Entry 3H6I (X-ray diffraction, 2.43 A resolution); this record covers chains A and H of the 28 polymer chains in the assembly.

== Chain A ==
Name: Proteasome (Alpha subunit) PrcA
Organism: Mycobacterium tuberculosis
Notes: EC 3.4.25.1
UniProtKB: O33244 (O33244_MYCTU); residue numbers follow UniProt; this construct covers 1-248
Chain sequence (248 residues; numbered 1 to 248; the number before each row is that of its first residue):
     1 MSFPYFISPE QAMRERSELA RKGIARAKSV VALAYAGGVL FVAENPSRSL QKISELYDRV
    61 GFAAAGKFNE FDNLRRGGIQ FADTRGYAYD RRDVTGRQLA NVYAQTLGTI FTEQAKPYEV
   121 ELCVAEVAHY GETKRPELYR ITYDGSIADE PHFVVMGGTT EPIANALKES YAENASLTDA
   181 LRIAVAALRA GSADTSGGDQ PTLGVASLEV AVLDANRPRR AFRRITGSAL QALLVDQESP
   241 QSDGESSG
Disordered / not traced: 1-7, 192-202, 235-248
Small-molecule neighbours: dimethylformamide (DMF): Asn-73, Leu-74, Gly-77, Gly-78, Val-102, Tyr-103, Thr-106

== Chain H ==
Name: Proteasome (Beta subunit) PrcB
Organism: Mycobacterium tuberculosis
Notes: EC 3.4.25.1
UniProtKB: O33245 (O33245_MYCTU); residues 302-534 here correspond to UniProt positions 59-291 (UniProt number = residue number - 243)
Chain sequence (240 residues; numbered 301 to 540; the number before each row is that of its first residue):
   301 XTIVALKYPG GVVMAGDRRS TQGNMISGRD VRKVYITDDY TATGIAGTAA VAVEFARLYA
   361 VELEHYEKLE GVPLTFAGKI NRLAIMVRGN LAAAMQGLLA LPLLAGYDIH ASDPQSAGRI
   421 VSFDAAGGWN IEEEGYQAVG SGSLFAKSSM KKLYSQVTDG DSGLRVAVEA LYDAADDDSA
   481 TGGPDLVRGI FPTAVIIDAD GAVDVPESRI AELARAIIES RSGADTFGSD GGEKHHHHHH
Disordered / not traced: 392-400, 523-540
Sequence notes: insertion (301); expression tag (535-540)
Modified positions: OZT ((4S,5R)-5-methyl-2-oxo-1,3-oxazolidine-4-carboxylic acid) at position 301
Small-molecule neighbours:
  - dimethylformamide (DMF), molecule 1: Tyr-335, Ile-336, Val-353, Ala-356, Arg-357, Ala-360
  - dimethylformamide (DMF), molecule 2: Tyr-335, Ala-349, Ala-350, Val-353
  - dimethylformamide (DMF), molecule 3: Ala-360, Val-361, Glu-364
  - dimethylformamide (DMF), molecule 4: Ala-377, Asn-381, Trp-429
  - dimethylformamide (DMF), molecule 5: Trp-429, Asn-430, Ile-431
  - dimethylformamide (DMF), molecule 6: Tyr-472, Ala-475, Asp-476, Gly-483
  - dimethylformamide (DMF), molecule 7: Leu-486, Val-487, Arg-488, Gly-489

== How chain A and chain H interact ==
Pairs across the interface (20):
  Glu-55(A) / Lys-368(H)
  Leu-56(A) / Lys-368(H)  hydrogen bond (backbone-side chain)
  Tyr-57(A) / Lys-368(H)
  Arg-75(A) / Lys-368(H)  hydrogen bond (side chain-backbone)
  Arg-75(A) / Leu-369(H)  hydrogen bond (side chain-backbone)
  Arg-76(A) / Leu-369(H)  hydrogen bond (side chain-backbone)
  Arg-76(A) / Glu-370(H)  salt bridge
  Ile-79(A) / His-365(H)
  Ile-79(A) / Lys-368(H)
  Ile-79(A) / Leu-369(H)  hydrophobic
  Gln-80(A) / His-365(H)
  Asp-83(A) / His-365(H)  salt bridge
  Asp-83(A) / Lys-368(H)  salt bridge
  Tyr-87(A) / Glu-354(H)
  Tyr-87(A) / Arg-357(H)  hydrogen bond (backbone-side chain)
  Tyr-87(A) / Leu-358(H)
  Arg-91(A) / Glu-364(H)  salt bridge
  Arg-219(A) / Glu-364(H)  salt bridge
  Arg-220(A) / Glu-364(H)  salt bridge
  Arg-220(A) / Glu-367(H)  salt bridge
Interface residues without a listed pair, chain A (15 interface residues in all): Ser-54, Asp-58, Gly-86
Interface residues without a listed pair, chain H (10 interface residues in all): Val-361

== Overview ==
Chain A and chain H form an interface of 15 and 10 residues respectively, with 5 hydrogen bonds and 7 salt
bridges. Among the polar pairs are Arg-76(A)/Glu-370(H), Asp-83(A)/His-365(H) and Asp-83(A)/Lys-368(H).
Ligands of chain A: dimethylformamide. Bound to chain H: 7 copies of dimethylformamide.
Chain A is Proteasome (Alpha subunit) PrcA and chain H is Proteasome (Beta subunit) PrcB, both from
Mycobacterium tuberculosis; the structure, Crystal Structure of Mycobacterium Tuberculosis Proteasome Modified
by inhibitor GL1, was determined by X-ray diffraction (same publication as 3H6F, 3HF9 and 3HFA).
